PDB entry 4QNK | X-ray diffraction, 1.75 A resolution | chains F and G of the 8 polymer chains in the assembly

Chain F (and G):
Molecule: Imidazoleglycerol-phosphate dehydratase 2, chloroplastic
Organism: Arabidopsis thaliana
Notes: EC 4.2.1.19; chain G of this document is another copy of the same molecule, construct and numbering; everything in this record applies to it too
UniProtKB: O23346 (HIS5B_ARATH); residues 5-207 here correspond to UniProt positions 70-272 (UniProt number = residue number + 65)
Sequence (203 residues; row label = number of the first residue in the row):
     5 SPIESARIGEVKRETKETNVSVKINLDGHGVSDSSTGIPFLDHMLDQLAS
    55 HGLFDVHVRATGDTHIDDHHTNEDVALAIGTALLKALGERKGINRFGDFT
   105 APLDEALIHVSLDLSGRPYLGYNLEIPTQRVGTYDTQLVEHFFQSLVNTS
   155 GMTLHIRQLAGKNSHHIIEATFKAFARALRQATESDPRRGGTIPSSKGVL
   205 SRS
Disordered / not traced: 5-9, 194-207 (chain G: 5-8, 194-207)
Ion coordination: Mn2+ site 1: His-47, His-169, Glu-173 (shared with 1 residue of chain E); Mn2+ site 2: His-73, Glu-77, His-145 (shared with His-170(G) of chain G); Mn2+ site 3: His-74 (shared with His-47(G), His-169(G), Glu-173(G) of chain G); Na+: Gly-96, Ser-189, Asp-190, Arg-193; Mn2+ site 4: His-170 (shared with 3 residues of chain E)
From the paper describing this entry:
  - binding site for phosphate ion: Gln-51, His-55, Arg-99, Lys-177
  - catalytic residues: Glu-21, Glu-77, Asp-108, Glu-173 (proposed by the authors, not directly observed)

Chain F / chain G interface:
Residue-residue contacts (24):
  His-69(F) with Pro-43(G)
  Ile-70(F) with Pro-43(G); Phe-44(G), hydrophobic; His-47(G); Gly-136(G)
  Asp-71(F) with Val-135(G); Gly-136(G); His-169(G), salt bridge
  His-73(F) with Asn-167(G); His-169(G); His-170(G), hydrogen bond
  His-74(F) with His-47(G), hydrogen bond; His-169(G), hydrogen bond
  Gln-133(F) with Pro-131(G); Thr-132(G); Gln-133(G), hydrogen bond (side chain-backbone)
  Arg-134(F) with Arg-134(G), hydrogen bond (side chain-backbone); Gly-136(G), hydrogen bond (side chain-backbone)
  Gln-141(F) with Pro-131(G); Thr-132(G); Lys-166(G), hydrogen bond (side chain-backbone); Asn-167(G); Ser-168(G), hydrogen bond (side chain-backbone)
  His-145(F) with His-170(G), hydrogen bond
Also at the interface, not in a pair above, chain F (13 interface residues in all): Glu-21, Glu-77, Asp-139, Leu-142
Also at the interface, not in a pair above, chain G (16 interface residues in all): Asp-108, Glu-173

In short:
The interface between chain F and chain G involves 13 residues on one side and 16 on the other, with 9
hydrogen bonds and 1 salt bridge. Polar pairs include Asp-71(F)/His-169(G), His-73(F)/His-170(G) and
His-74(F)/His-47(G). From the paper: catalytic residues Glu-21(F), Glu-77(F) and Asp-108(F) among others; a
binding site for phosphate ion at Gln-51(F), His-55(F) and Arg-99(F) among others.
Both chains are Imidazoleglycerol-phosphate dehydratase 2, chloroplastic (Arabidopsis thaliana). Entry 4QNK
(The structure of wt A. thaliana IGPD2 in complex with Mn2+ and phosphate) was determined by X-ray
diffraction, deposited together with 4QNJ, 4MU0, 4MU1, 4MU3 and 4MU4.
